Entry 7X2I (electron microscopy, 3.29 A resolution); this record covers chains A and D of the 6 polymer chains in the assembly.

# Chain A
Protein: Virion protein 1
From: Coxsackievirus B1
Reference sequence: W8GTF7 (W8GTF7_9ENTO); residue numbers follow UniProt; this construct covers 1-278
Chain sequence (278 residues; numbered 1 to 278; the number before each row is that of its first residue):
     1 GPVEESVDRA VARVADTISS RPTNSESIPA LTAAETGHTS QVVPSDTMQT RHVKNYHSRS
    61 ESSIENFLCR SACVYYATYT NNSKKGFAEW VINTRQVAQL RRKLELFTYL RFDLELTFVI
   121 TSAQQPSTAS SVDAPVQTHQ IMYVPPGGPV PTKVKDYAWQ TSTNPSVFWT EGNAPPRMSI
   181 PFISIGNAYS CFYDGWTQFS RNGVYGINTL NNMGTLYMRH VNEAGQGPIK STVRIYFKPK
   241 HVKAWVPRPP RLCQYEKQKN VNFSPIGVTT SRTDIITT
Unresolved in the structure: 1-11
Sequence notes: conflict Lys-84 (Glu in W8GTF7)

# Chain D
Protein: Capsid protein VP4
From: Coxsackievirus B1
Reference sequence: A0A2S1FMR1 (A0A2S1FMR1_9ENTO); numbering as in UniProt (aligned over 1-69)
Chain sequence (69 residues; row label = number of the first residue in the row):
     1 MGAQVSTQKT GAHETGLNAS GNSVIHYTNI NYYKDAASNS ANRQDFTQDP GKFTEPVKDI
    61 MVKTMPALN
Unresolved in the structure: 13-24
Sequence notes: conflict Val-24 (Ile in A0A2S1FMR1)

# Chain A / chain D interface
Residue-residue contacts (38; chain A residue first):
  Ala-12(A) / Phe-46(D)  hydrophobic
  Ser-27(A) / Thr-64(D)
  Ile-28(A) / Lys-63(D)
  Ile-28(A) / Thr-64(D)  hydrogen bond (backbone-backbone)
  Pro-29(A) / Lys-63(D)
  Ala-33(A) / Ala-67(D)  hydrophobic
  Ala-33(A) / Leu-68(D)  hydrophobic
  Gly-37(A) / Pro-56(D)
  His-38(A) / Thr-54(D)
  His-38(A) / Glu-55(D)  salt bridge
  His-38(A) / Val-57(D)
  His-38(A) / Met-61(D)  hydrogen bond
  Thr-39(A) / Thr-54(D)  hydrogen bond (backbone-backbone)
  Gln-41(A) / Thr-54(D)
  Gln-41(A) / Glu-55(D)
  Gln-41(A) / Lys-63(D)
  Val-42(A) / Lys-63(D)
  Val-43(A) / Lys-63(D)
  Asp-46(A) / Lys-63(D)  salt bridge
  Ser-58(A) / Lys-9(D)
  Arg-59(A) / Gln-48(D)  hydrogen bond
  Ser-60(A) / Lys-9(D)
  Ser-60(A) / Phe-46(D)
  Glu-65(A) / Ala-41(D)
  Glu-65(A) / Asn-42(D)
  Glu-65(A) / Arg-43(D)
  Asn-66(A) / Arg-43(D)
  Cys-69(A) / Ala-41(D)  hydrophobic
  Cys-69(A) / Arg-43(D)  hydrogen bond (backbone-side chain)
  Asp-113(A) / Ala-37(D)
  Ser-179(A) / Ala-37(D)  hydrogen bond (side chain-backbone)
  Ser-179(A) / Ser-38(D)
  Pro-181(A) / Ala-37(D)  hydrophobic
  Lys-240(A) / Ala-37(D)
  Lys-240(A) / Asn-39(D)  hydrogen bond (side chain-backbone)
  His-241(A) / Ala-36(D)
  His-241(A) / Ser-40(D)  hydrogen bond (side chain-backbone)
  Pro-247(A) / Phe-53(D)  hydrophobic
Interface residues without a listed pair, chain A (27 interface residues in all): Thr-32, Thr-36, Tyr-56
Interface residues without a listed pair, chain D (24 interface residues in all): Ala-12, Asp-45, Pro-66

# In short
27 residues of chain A and 24 residues of chain D are in contact, with 8 hydrogen bonds and 2 salt bridges.
Among the polar pairs are His-38(A)/Glu-55(D), Asp-46(A)/Lys-63(D) and His-38(A)/Met-61(D).
Chain A is Virion protein 1 and chain D is Capsid protein VP4, both from Coxsackievirus B1; the structure,
Cryo-EM structure of Coxsackievirus B1 pre-A particle in complex with nAb 2E6 (CVB1-pre-A:2E6), was determined
by electron microscopy, deposited together with 7X2G, 7X2O, 7X2T, 7X2W, 7X35, 7X37 and 7 further entries.
